6D6R - chains K and O of the 15 polymer chains in the assembly; structure by electron microscopy, 3.45 A resolution.

[Chain K]
Protein: Exosome complex exonuclease RRP44
Source organism: Homo sapiens
Notes: EC 3.1.13.-, 3.1.26.-
UniProt: Q9Y2L1 (RRP44_HUMAN); residues 1-958 here = UniProt positions 1-958
Sequence (960 residues; numbered -1 to 958; the number before each row is that of its first residue; numbers below 1 keep their minus sign (Gly-1 is residue -1)):
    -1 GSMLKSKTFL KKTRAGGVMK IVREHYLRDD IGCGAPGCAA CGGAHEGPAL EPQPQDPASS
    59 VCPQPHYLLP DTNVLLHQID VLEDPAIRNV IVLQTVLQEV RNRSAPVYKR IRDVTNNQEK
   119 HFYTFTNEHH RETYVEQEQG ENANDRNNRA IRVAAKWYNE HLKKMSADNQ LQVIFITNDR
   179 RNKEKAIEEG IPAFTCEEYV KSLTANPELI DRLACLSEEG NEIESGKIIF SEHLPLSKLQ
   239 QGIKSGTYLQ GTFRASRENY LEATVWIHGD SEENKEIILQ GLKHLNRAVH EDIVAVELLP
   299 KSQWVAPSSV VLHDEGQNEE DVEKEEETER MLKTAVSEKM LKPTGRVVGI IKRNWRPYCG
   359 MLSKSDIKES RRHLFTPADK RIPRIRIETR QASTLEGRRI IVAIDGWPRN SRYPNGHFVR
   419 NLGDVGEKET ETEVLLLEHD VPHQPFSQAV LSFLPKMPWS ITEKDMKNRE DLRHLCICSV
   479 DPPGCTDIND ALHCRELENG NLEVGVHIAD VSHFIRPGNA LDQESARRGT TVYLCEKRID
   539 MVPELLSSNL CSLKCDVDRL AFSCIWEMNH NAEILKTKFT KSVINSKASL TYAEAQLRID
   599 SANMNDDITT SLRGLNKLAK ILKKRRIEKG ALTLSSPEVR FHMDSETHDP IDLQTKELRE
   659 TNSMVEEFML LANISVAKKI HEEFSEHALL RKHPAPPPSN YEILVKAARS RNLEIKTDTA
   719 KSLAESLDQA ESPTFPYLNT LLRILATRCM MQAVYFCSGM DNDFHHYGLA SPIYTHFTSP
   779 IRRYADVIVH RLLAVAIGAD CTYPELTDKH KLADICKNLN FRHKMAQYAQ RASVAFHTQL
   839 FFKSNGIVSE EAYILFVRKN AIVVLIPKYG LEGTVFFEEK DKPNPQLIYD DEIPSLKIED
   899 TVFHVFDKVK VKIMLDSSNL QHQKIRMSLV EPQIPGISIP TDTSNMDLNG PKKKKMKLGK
Not modelled in the structure: -1 to 0, 55-60, 213-225, 267-272, 303-339, 641-647, 877-883, 930-958
Differences from the reference sequence: expression tag (-1 to 0); engineered mutation Asn146 (Asp in Q9Y2L1), Asn487 (Asp in Q9Y2L1); variant Ser269 (Asn in Q9Y2L1), Asn843 (Lys in Q9Y2L1)
UniProt features mapped onto this chain:
  - modified residue: Met1 (N-acetylmethionine), Lys18 (N6-acetyllysine), Ser215 (Phosphoserine)
Bound ions: Zn2+: Cys31, Cys36, Cys39, His159; Mg2+ near Val478 (its only coordinating residue here)

[Chain O]
Molecule: DNA/RNA
Sequence (62 nucleotides; each row starts with the number of its first residue):
     1 GCGTCTTTAC GGTGCTCACC ACACCACACC ACACCACACC ACACCACACC ACACAAAAAA
    61 AA
Not modelled in the structure: 1-3, 30-40

[Chain K / chain O interface]
Residue-residue contacts (75):
  Lys9(K) - C44(O)  hydrogen bond to the base
  Lys9(K) - C45(O)  sugar contact
  Lys10(K) - C45(O)  sugar contact
  Lys10(K) - A46(O)  phosphate contact
  Arg12(K) - C45(O)  phosphate contact
  Arg12(K) - A46(O)  base contact
  Arg12(K) - C47(O)  salt bridge to the phosphate
  Met17(K) - C44(O)  base contact
  Ile19(K) - C45(O)  base contact
  Arg21(K) - C45(O)  hydrogen bond to the base
  Asn100(K) - C47(O)  base contact
  Arg101(K) - A48(O)  base contact
  Ala103(K) - A48(O)  base contact
  Arg255(K) - C54(O)  base contact
  Glu256(K) - C52(O)  base contact
  Asn257(K) - C52(O)  base contact
  Tyr258(K) - A51(O)  sugar contact
  Tyr258(K) - C52(O)  hydrogen bond to the phosphate
  Ser363(K) - A48(O)  hydrogen bond to the base
  Arg369(K) - A46(O)  base contact
  Arg370(K) - C47(O)  salt bridge to the phosphate
  Arg370(K) - A48(O)  salt bridge to the phosphate
  Pro375(K) - A51(O)  base contact
  Asp377(K) - A51(O)  hydrogen bond to the base
  Lys378(K) - A51(O)  hydrogen bond to the base
  Arg379(K) - A51(O)  base contact
  Ile380(K) - A51(O)  hydrogen bond to the base
  Arg382(K) - A51(O)  hydrogen bond to the sugar
  Arg384(K) - A48(O)  salt bridge to the phosphate
  Arg410(K) - C49(O)  phosphate contact
  Arg410(K) - C50(O)  hydrogen bond to the phosphate
  Arg410(K) - A51(O)  salt bridge to the phosphate
  Tyr411(K) - A51(O)  hydrogen bond to the phosphate
  Pro480(K) - A61(O)  sugar contact
  Cys483(K) - A62(O)  hydrogen bond to the phosphate
  Asp485(K) - A62(O)  phosphate contact
  Ile486(K) - A62(O)  phosphate contact
  Asn487(K) - A61(O)  phosphate contact
  Asn487(K) - A62(O)  hydrogen bond to the phosphate
  Asp488(K) - A61(O)  phosphate contact
  Tyr531(K) - A62(O)  sugar contact
  Tyr590(K) - A61(O)  sugar contact
  Ser633(K) - A58(O)  base contact
  Ser634(K) - A58(O)  base contact
  Glu636(K) - A59(O)  hydrogen bond to the base
  Asn660(K) - A60(O)  base contact
  Glu664(K) - A59(O)  hydrogen bond to the sugar
  Glu664(K) - A60(O)  sugar contact
  Leu668(K) - A60(O)  sugar contact
  Arg689(K) - A59(O)  salt bridge to the phosphate
  His691(K) - A58(O)  sugar contact
  Thr745(K) - A57(O)  phosphate contact
  Thr745(K) - A58(O)  base contact
  Arg746(K) - A56(O)  phosphate contact
  Arg746(K) - A57(O)  salt bridge to the phosphate
  Met748(K) - A57(O)  base contact
  Met749(K) - A58(O)  phosphate contact
  Gln750(K) - A57(O)  base contact
  Gln750(K) - A58(O)  phosphate contact
  Ala751(K) - A58(O)  phosphate contact
  Ala751(K) - A59(O)  phosphate contact
  His764(K) - A58(O)  phosphate contact
  His764(K) - A59(O)  salt bridge to the phosphate
  Leu767(K) - A59(O)  sugar contact
  Tyr772(K) - A59(O)  phosphate contact
  Tyr772(K) - A60(O)  hydrogen bond to the phosphate
  His774(K) - A60(O)  salt bridge to the phosphate
  Thr776(K) - A61(O)  hydrogen bond to the phosphate
  Arg780(K) - A61(O)  salt bridge to the phosphate
  Arg780(K) - A62(O)  salt bridge to the phosphate
  Arg829(K) - A56(O)  hydrogen bond to the sugar
  Arg829(K) - A57(O)  hydrogen bond to the phosphate
  Thr872(K) - A55(O)  phosphate contact
  Phe874(K) - A53(O)  sugar contact
  Lys922(K) - A53(O)  hydrogen bond to the sugar
Interface residues without a listed pair, chain K (73 interface residues in all): Phe7, Thr11, Pro104, Ile365, Leu372, Ala376, Pro381, Leu632, Lys654, Val663, Met667, Gly766, Ser777, Arg781, Gln828, Arg924

[In short]
73 residues of chain K face 19 of chain O across their interface, with 19 hydrogen bonds and 11 salt bridges.
Polar contacts include Lys9(K)-C44(O), Arg21(K)-C45(O) and Ser363(K)-A48(O). Cys31(K), Cys36(K), Cys39(K) and
His159(K) coordinate Zn2+.
Chain K is Exosome complex exonuclease RRP44 (Homo sapiens) and chain O is DNA/RNA; the structure, Human
nuclear exosome-MTR4 RNA complex - composite map after focused reconstruction, was determined by electron
microscopy, deposited together with 6D6Q.
